PDB entry 7LPQ | X-ray diffraction, 2.32 A resolution | chain A

== Chain A ==
Name: Cytoplasmic protein
Organism: Cryptococcus neoformans var. grubii serotype A (strain H99 / ATCC 208821 / CBS 10515 / FGSC 9487)
UniProtKB: J9W473 (J9W473_CRYNH); numbering as in UniProt; present here: 1-720, 778-851
Sequence (797 residues; row label = number of the first residue in the row; note: 55 numbers in that range are skipped by the numbering (no residue carries them; nothing is unmodelled there); numbering starts at 0):
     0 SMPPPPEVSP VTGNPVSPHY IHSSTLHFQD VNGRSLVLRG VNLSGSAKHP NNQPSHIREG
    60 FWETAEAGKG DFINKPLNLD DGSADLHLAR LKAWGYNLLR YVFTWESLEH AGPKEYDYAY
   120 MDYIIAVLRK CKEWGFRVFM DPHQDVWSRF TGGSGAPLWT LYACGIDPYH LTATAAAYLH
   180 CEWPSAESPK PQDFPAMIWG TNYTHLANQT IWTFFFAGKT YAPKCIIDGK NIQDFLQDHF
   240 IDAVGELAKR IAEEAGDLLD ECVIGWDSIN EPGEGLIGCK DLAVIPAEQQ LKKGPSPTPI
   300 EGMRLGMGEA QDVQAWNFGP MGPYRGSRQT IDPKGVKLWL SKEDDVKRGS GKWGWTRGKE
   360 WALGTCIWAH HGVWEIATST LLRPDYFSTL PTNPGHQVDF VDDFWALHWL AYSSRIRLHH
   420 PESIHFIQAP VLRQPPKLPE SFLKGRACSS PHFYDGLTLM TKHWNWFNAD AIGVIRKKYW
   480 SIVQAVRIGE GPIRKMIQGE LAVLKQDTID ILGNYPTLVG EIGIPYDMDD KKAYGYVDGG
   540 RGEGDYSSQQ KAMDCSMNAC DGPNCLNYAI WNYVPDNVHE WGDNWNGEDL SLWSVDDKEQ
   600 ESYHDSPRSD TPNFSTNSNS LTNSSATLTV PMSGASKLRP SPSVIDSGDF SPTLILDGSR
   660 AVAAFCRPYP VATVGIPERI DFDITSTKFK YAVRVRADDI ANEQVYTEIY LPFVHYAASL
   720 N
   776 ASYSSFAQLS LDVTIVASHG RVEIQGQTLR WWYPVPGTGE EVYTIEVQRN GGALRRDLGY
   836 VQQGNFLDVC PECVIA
Disordered / not traced: 0-3, 599-638, 776-782, 831-851
Construct notes: expression tag (0)
Ligand contacts: YAJ (N-[(3R,5S)-5-(hydroxymethyl)-1-methyl-pyrrolidin-3-yl]-2-(3-oxidanylidene-4H-1,4-benzoxazin-6-yl)ethanamide): Lys-47, Asp-144, Met-196, Trp-198, Glu-270, Val-430, Leu-431, His-451, Phe-452, Tyr-453, Gly-455, Leu-458, Ala-470, Glu-520, Trp-570, Trp-584, Glu-587, Leu-589
Reported in the primary citation:
  - binding site for YAJ: Trp-570 (from molecular simulation)
  - mutagenesis - K47A, H142A, D144A, Y453A, W570A, E587A: decreased catalytic activity
  - mutagenesis - L458Q: decreased catalytic activity on erg-glc
  - mutagenesis - L290Q, L431Q, A470Q: unchanged catalytic activity on erg-glc

== Overview ==
Chain A binds compound YAJ. From the paper: a binding site for YAJ at Trp-570; K47A, H142A and D144A, among
others, reduce catalytic activity; 10 substitutions were tested in all.
Chain A is Cytoplasmic protein (Cryptococcus neoformans var. grubii serotype A (strain H99 / ATCC 208821 / CBS
10515 / FGSC 9487)); the structure, Crystal structure of Cryptococcus neoformans sterylglucosidase 1 with hit
9, was determined by X-ray diffraction, deposited together with 7LPO and 7LPP.
